Entry 6XUP (X-ray diffraction, 1.90 A resolution); this record covers chains B and P of the 6 polymer chains in the assembly.

[Chain B]
Molecule: Piwi protein
Source organism: Archaeoglobus fulgidus
Notes: fragment: Arhaeoglobus fulgidus Argonaute protein
Reference sequence: A0A101DYI0 (A0A101DYI0_ARCFL); residue numbers follow UniProt; this construct covers 1-427
Sequence (441 residues; row label = number of the first residue in the row; numbers below 1 keep their minus sign (Met-13 is residue -13)):
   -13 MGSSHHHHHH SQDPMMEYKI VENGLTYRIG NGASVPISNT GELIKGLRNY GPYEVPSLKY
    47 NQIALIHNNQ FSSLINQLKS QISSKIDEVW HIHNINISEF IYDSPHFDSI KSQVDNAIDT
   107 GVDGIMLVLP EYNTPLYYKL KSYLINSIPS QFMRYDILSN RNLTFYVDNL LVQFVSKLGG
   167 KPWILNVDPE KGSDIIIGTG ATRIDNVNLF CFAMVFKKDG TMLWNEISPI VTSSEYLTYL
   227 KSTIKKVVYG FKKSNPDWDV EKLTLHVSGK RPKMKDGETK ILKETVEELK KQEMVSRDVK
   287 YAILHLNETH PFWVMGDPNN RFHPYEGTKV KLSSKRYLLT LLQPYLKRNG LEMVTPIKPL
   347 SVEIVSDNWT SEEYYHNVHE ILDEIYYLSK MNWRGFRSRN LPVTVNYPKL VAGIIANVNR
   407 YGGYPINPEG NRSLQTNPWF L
Unresolved in the structure: -13 to 9, 302-309, 330-338
Construct notes: initiating methionine (-13); expression tag (-12 to 0)
Metal / ion sites: Mg2+: Gln159, Leu427 (shared with DA1(P), DC3(P) of chain P)

[Chain P]
Molecule: 14-nt DNA strand
Notes: fragment: oligodeoxyribonucleotide
Sequence (14 nucleotides; numbered 1 to 14; the number before each row is that of its first residue):
     1 ATCGTGGCCA CGAT
Unresolved in the structure: 7-14
Metal / ion sites: Mg2+: DA1, DC3 (shared with Gln159(B), Leu427(B) of chain B)

[How chain B and chain P interact]
Residue-residue contacts - 34 pairs, chain B then chain P:
  Glu117(B) - DA1(P)  base contact
  Tyr118(B) - DA1(P)  base contact
  Asn119(B) - DA1(P)  hydrogen bond to the base
  Thr120(B) - DA1(P)  hydrogen bond to the base
  Tyr123(B) - DA1(P)  stacking on the base
  Lys127(B) - DA1(P)  salt bridge to the phosphate
  Ser136(B) - DA1(P)  phosphate contact
  Gln137(B) - DA1(P)  hydrogen bond to the phosphate
  Phe138(B) - DA1(P)  hydrogen bond to the phosphate
  Phe138(B) - DT2(P)  sugar contact
  Met139(B) - DA1(P)  phosphate contact
  Met139(B) - DT2(P)  phosphate contact
  Arg140(B) - DA1(P)  base contact
  Arg140(B) - DT2(P)  hydrogen bond to the phosphate
  Ile143(B) - DT2(P)  base contact
  Arg147(B) - DT2(P)  hydrogen bond to the base
  Arg147(B) - DC3(P)  base contact
  Phe151(B) - DT2(P)  base contact
  Tyr152(B) - DT2(P)  hydrogen bond to the phosphate
  Asn155(B) - DT2(P)  base contact
  Gln159(B) - DA1(P)  phosphate contact
  Gln159(B) - DT2(P)  hydrogen bond to the phosphate
  Gln159(B) - DC3(P)  hydrogen bond to the phosphate
  Lys163(B) - DA1(P)  salt bridge to the phosphate
  Trp299(B) - DG6(P)  hydrogen bond to the phosphate
  Pro342(B) - DG6(P)  phosphate contact
  Lys344(B) - DT5(P)  salt bridge to the phosphate
  Arg380(B) - DC3(P)  salt bridge to the phosphate
  Arg380(B) - DG4(P)  salt bridge to the phosphate
  Ser384(B) - DG4(P)  phosphate contact
  Arg385(B) - DG4(P)  hydrogen bond to the phosphate
  Arg385(B) - DT5(P)  salt bridge to the phosphate
  Leu427(B) - DA1(P)  phosphate contact
  Leu427(B) - DC3(P)  phosphate contact
Other interface residues (no listed pair), chain B (28 interface residues in all): Leu115, Leu156, Gln329

[In short]
28 residues of chain B face 6 of chain P across their interface; the contacts include 11 hydrogen bonds, 6
salt bridges and 1 aromatic stacking contact. Polar contacts include Asn119(B)-DA1(P), Thr120(B)-DA1(P) and
Arg147(B)-DT2(P). Gln159(B), Leu427(B), DA1(P) and DC3(P) form the Mg2+ site.
Chain B is Piwi protein (Archaeoglobus fulgidus) and chain P is a 14-nt DNA strand; the structure,
Archaeoglobus fulgidus Argonaute protein with DNA oligoduplex 5'-pATCGTGGCCACGAT, was determined by X-ray
diffraction.
